PDB entry 6QPH | X-ray diffraction, 3.40 A resolution | chains A and F of the 11 polymer chains in the assembly

# Chain A
Molecule: Photosystem I P700 chlorophyll a apoprotein A1
Source organism: Dunaliella salina
Notes: EC 1.97.1.12
UniProtKB: D0FXV2 (D0FXV2_DUNSA); numbering as in UniProt (aligned over 13-751)
Sequence (739 residues; row label = number of the first residue in the row):
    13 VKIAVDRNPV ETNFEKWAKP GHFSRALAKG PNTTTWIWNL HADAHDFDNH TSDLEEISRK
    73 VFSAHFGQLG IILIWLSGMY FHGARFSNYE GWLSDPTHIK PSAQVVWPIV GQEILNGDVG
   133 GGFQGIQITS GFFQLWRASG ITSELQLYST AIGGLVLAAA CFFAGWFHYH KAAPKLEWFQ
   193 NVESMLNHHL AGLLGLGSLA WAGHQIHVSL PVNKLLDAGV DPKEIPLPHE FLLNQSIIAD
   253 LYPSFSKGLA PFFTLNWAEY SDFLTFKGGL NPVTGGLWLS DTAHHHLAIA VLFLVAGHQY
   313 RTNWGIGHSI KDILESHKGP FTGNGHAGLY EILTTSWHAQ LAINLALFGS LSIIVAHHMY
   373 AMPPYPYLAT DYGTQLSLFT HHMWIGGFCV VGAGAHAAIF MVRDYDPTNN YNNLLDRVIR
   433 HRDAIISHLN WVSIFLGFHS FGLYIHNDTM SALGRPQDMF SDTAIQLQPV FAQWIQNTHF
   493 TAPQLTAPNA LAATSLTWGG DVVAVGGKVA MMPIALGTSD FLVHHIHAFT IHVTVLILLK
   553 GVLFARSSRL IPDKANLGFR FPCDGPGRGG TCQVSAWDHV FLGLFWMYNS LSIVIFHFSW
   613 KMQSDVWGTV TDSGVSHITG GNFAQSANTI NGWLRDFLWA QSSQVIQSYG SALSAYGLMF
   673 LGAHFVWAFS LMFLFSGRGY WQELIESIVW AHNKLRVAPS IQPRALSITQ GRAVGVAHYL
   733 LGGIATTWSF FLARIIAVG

# Chain F
Molecule: PsaF
Source organism: Dunaliella salina
Sequence (163 residues; each row starts with the number of its first residue):
    78 DIAGLTPCSE SKAYNKLERK ELKVLDKRLK QYEPGSAPYL ALQATKERTE NRFKTYAKQG
   138 LLCGNDGLPH LISDPGLALR FNHAGEVFIP TFGFLYVAGY IGHVGRQYII LSKEDAKPTD
   198 KEIILDVPLA LKLAFQGWAW PLASIQELRN GSLLEKDENI TVS
Disulfides: Cys85-Cys140

# How chain A and chain F interact
Residue-residue contacts - 43 pairs, chain A then chain F:
  Ala30(A) - Ile201(F)
  Pro43(A) - Thr196(F)
  Pro43(A) - Asp197(F)
  Pro43(A) - Ile200(F)  hydrophobic
  Trp48(A) - Ile200(F)  hydrophobic
  Pro120(A) - Arg125(F)
  Glu125(A) - Thr122(F)
  Glu125(A) - Arg125(F)  salt bridge
  Asp130(A) - Arg105(F)  salt bridge
  Asp130(A) - Gln108(F)
  Asp130(A) - Tyr109(F)  hydrogen bond
  Val131(A) - Tyr109(F)
  Gly132(A) - Tyr109(F)
  Gly134(A) - Ser113(F)  hydrogen bond (backbone-side chain)
  Gly134(A) - Pro115(F)
  Phe135(A) - Pro115(F)  hydrophobic
  Gln136(A) - Pro115(F)
  Gln136(A) - Ala118(F)
  Gln136(A) - Leu119(F)
  Trp702(A) - Asn236(F)
  Trp702(A) - Thr238(F)
  Asn705(A) - Glu232(F)
  Lys706(A) - Leu230(F)
  Lys706(A) - Glu232(F)  hydrogen bond (backbone-backbone)
  Lys706(A) - Asp234(F)  salt bridge
  Leu707(A) - Arg183(F)  hydrogen bond (backbone-side chain)
  Leu707(A) - Leu230(F)
  Arg708(A) - Arg183(F)
  Arg708(A) - Ile187(F)
  Arg708(A) - Ser229(F)  hydrogen bond (side chain-backbone)
  Val709(A) - Arg183(F)
  Val709(A) - Ile186(F)  hydrophobic
  Ala710(A) - Ile186(F)
  Ala710(A) - Lys190(F)  hydrogen bond (backbone-side chain)
  Pro711(A) - Lys190(F)
  Pro711(A) - Glu199(F)
  Ser712(A) - Lys190(F)  hydrogen bond
  Ser712(A) - Pro195(F)
  Ser712(A) - Thr196(F)
  Ser712(A) - Glu199(F)  hydrogen bond (backbone-side chain)
  Ile713(A) - Thr196(F)
  Ile713(A) - Glu199(F)  hydrogen bond (backbone-side chain)
  Ile713(A) - Ile200(F)  hydrophobic
Also at the interface, not in a pair above, chain A (23 interface residues in all): Ile121, Ile126
Also at the interface, not in a pair above, chain F (26 interface residues in all): Leu231

# Summary
The interface between chain A and chain F involves 23 residues on one side and 26 on the other, with 9
hydrogen bonds and 3 salt bridges. Polar contacts include Glu125(A)-Arg125(F), Asp130(A)-Arg105(F) and
Lys706(A)-Asp234(F).
Here chain A is Photosystem I P700 chlorophyll a apoprotein A1 and chain F is PsaF, both from Dunaliella
salina. Entry 6QPH (Dunaliella minimal PSI complex) was determined by X-ray diffraction (same publication as
6RHZ).
